PDB entry 5U0A | electron microscopy, 3.30 A resolution | chains C and M of the 14 polymer chains in the assembly

== Chain C ==
Name: CRISPR-associated protein, Cse1 family
From: Thermobifida fusca (strain YX)
UniProtKB: Q47PJ1 (Q47PJ1_THEFY); residues 1-549 here = UniProt positions 1-549
Chain sequence (549 residues; numbered 1 to 549; the number before each row is that of its first residue):
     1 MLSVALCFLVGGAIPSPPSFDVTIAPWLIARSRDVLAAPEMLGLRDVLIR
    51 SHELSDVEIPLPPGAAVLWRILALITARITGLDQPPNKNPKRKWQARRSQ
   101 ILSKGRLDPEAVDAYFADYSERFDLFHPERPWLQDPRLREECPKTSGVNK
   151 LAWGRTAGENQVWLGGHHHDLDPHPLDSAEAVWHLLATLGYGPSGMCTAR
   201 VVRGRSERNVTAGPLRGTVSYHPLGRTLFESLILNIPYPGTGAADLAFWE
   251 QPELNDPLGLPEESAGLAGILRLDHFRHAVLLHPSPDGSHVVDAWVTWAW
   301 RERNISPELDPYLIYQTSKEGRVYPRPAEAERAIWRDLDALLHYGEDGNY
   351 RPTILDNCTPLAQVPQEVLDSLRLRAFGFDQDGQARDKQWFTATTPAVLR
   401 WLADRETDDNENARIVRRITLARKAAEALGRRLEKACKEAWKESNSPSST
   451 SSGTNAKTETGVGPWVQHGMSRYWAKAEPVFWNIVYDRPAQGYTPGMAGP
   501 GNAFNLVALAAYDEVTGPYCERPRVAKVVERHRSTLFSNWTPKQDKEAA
Disordered / not traced: 1-16, 346-348, 447-462, 539-549
What the authors report for this chain:
  - binding site for Nontarget Strand: Ser-194, Gly-195, Met-196
  - specificity-determining residues: Ser-194, Met-196
  - binding site for Target Strand (chain M): Gly-158, Glu-159, Arg-208

== Chain M ==
Molecule: Target Strand
Sequence (50 nucleotides; each row starts with the number of its first residue):
    16 GCCTGGCGACAGCCCACATGGCATTCCACTTATCACTGGCTTCGTCCGCG

== Chain C / chain M interface ==
Pairs across the interface - 18 pairs, chain C then chain M:
  Lys-144(C) / DC58(M)  phosphate contact
  Ala-157(C) / DT57(M)  phosphate contact
  Gly-158(C) / DT57(M)  hydrogen bond to the phosphate
  Glu-159(C) / DT56(M)  phosphate contact
  Glu-159(C) / DT57(M)  hydrogen bond to the phosphate
  Asn-160(C) / DT56(M)  hydrogen bond to the phosphate
  Ser-194(C) / DT56(M)  base contact
  Gly-195(C) / DT56(M)  base contact
  Met-196(C) / DT57(M)  sugar contact
  Thr-198(C) / DC58(M)  phosphate contact
  Arg-208(C) / DC58(M)  sugar contact
  Arg-208(C) / DG59(M)  sugar contact
  Gln-384(C) / DC55(M)  base contact
  Ala-385(C) / DC55(M)  base contact
  Ala-385(C) / DT56(M)  sugar contact
  Arg-386(C) / DG54(M)  salt bridge to the phosphate
  Arg-386(C) / DC55(M)  salt bridge to the phosphate
  Arg-522(C) / DC49(M)  hydrogen bond to the base
Also at the interface, not in a pair above, chain C (16 interface residues in all): Lys-150, Arg-524

== Overview ==
16 residues of chain C and 7 residues of chain M are in contact, with 4 hydrogen bonds and 2 salt bridges.
Polar contacts include Arg-522(C)/DC49(M), Gly-158(C)/DT57(M) and Glu-159(C)/DT57(M). The paper reports a
binding site for Nontarget Strand at Ser-194(C), Gly-195(C) and Met-196(C); a binding site for Target Strand
(chain M) at Gly-158(C), Glu-159(C) and Arg-208(C).
Chain C is CRISPR-associated protein, Cse1 family (Thermobifida fusca (strain YX)) and chain M is Target
Strand; the structure, CRISPR RNA-guided surveillance complex, was determined by electron microscopy (same
publication as 5U07).
